4U65 - chains B and E of the 3 polymer chains in the assembly; structure by X-ray diffraction, 2.10 A resolution.

== Chain B ==
Protein: Two component histidine kinase, GGDEF domain protein/EAL domain protein
Source organism: Legionella pneumophila subsp. pneumophila
Notes: fragment: Periplasmic output domain
UniProtKB: Q5ZXA3 (Q5ZXA3_LEGPH); numbering as in UniProt (aligned over 22-152)
Sequence (131 residues; numbered 22 to 152; the number before each row is that of its first residue):
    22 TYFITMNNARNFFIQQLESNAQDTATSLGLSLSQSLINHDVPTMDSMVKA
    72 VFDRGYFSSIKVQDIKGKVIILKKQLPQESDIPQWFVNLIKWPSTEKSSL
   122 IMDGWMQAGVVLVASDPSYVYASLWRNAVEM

== Chain E ==
Protein: Putative cystine protease
Source organism: Pseudomonas fluorescens
UniProtKB: Q3KK32 (Q3KK32_PSEPF); residues 51-247 here = UniProt positions 51-247
Sequence (197 residues; row label = number of the first residue in the row):
    51 ADWDFSAISRKATALYGPLGAGQQRIDAWQNLLATQKQVSEMEKLKVVNL
   101 FFNKQMRYVEDIDLWHEVDYWETPIEALWKGAGDCEDYAIAKYFSLRHLG
   151 VASDKLRITYVKALRQNRAHMVLTYYSSPDAMPLVLDSLIDPIKPAAERT
   201 DLLPVYSFNAEGLYLPGAKGNKKVGDTKRLSRWQDVLKKMQAEGFPV
Unresolved in the structure: 214-229
Metal / ion sites: Ca2+ site 1: Asp111, Tyr120, Asp134, Glu136, Asp137; Ca2+ site 2: Asp111, Asp119, Asp134, Glu136
What the authors report for this chain:
  - Ca2+ coordination: Asp111

== Interface between chain B and chain E ==
Residue-residue contacts - 23 pairs, chain B then chain E:
  Asp61(B) - Lys162(E)  salt bridge
  Pro63(B) - Lys162(E)
  Pro63(B) - Asn167(E)
  Pro63(B) - Arg168(E)
  Thr64(B) - Lys162(E)
  Asp66(B) - Ala169(E)
  Ser67(B) - Tyr160(E)
  Ser67(B) - Val161(E)
  Ser67(B) - Val205(E)
  Met68(B) - Val205(E)  hydrophobic
  Lys70(B) - Tyr160(E)
  Lys70(B) - Ala169(E)
  Ala71(B) - Tyr160(E)
  Ala71(B) - Phe208(E)
  Asp74(B) - Trp121(E)
  Asp74(B) - Tyr160(E)  hydrogen bond
  Asp74(B) - Ser231(E)
  Asp74(B) - Arg232(E)  salt bridge
  Arg75(B) - Phe208(E)
  Tyr77(B) - Leu230(E)  hydrophobic
  Tyr77(B) - Ser231(E)
  Tyr77(B) - Gln234(E)  hydrogen bond
  Leu97(B) - Glu117(E)
Interface residues without a listed pair, chain B (13 interface residues in all): Gly76
Interface residues without a listed pair, chain E (16 interface residues in all): Asp119, Tyr206
Interface features reported in the paper:
  - interface residues, chain E: Ala169(E), Val205(E)

== Overview ==
The interface between chain B and chain E involves 13 residues on one side and 16 on the other, with 2
hydrogen bonds and 2 salt bridges. Among the polar pairs are Asp61(B)-Lys162(E), Asp74(B)-Arg232(E) and
Asp74(B)-Tyr160(E). From the paper: interface residues Ala169(E) and Val205(E); Ca2+ coordination by
Asp111(E).
Chain B is Two component histidine kinase, GGDEF domain protein/EAL domain protein (Legionella pneumophila
subsp. pneumophila) and chain E is Putative cystine protease (Pseudomonas fluorescens); the structure,
Structure of the periplasmic output domain of the Legionella pneumophila LapD ortholog CdgS9 in complex with
..., was determined by X-ray diffraction.
